PDB entry 7OE1 | electron microscopy, 3.05 A resolution | chains A and G of the 21 polymer chains in the assembly

# Chain A
Molecule: 16S rRNA
Organism: Escherichia coli str. K-12 substr. MG1655
Sequence (1542 nucleotides; row label = number of the first residue in the row):
     1 AAAUUGAAGA GUUUGAUCAU GGCUCAGAUU GAACGCUGGC GGCAGGCCUA ACACAUGCAA
    61 GUCGAACGGU AACAGGAAGA AGCUUGCUUC UUUGCUGACG AGUGGCGGAC GGGUGAGUAA
   121 UGUCUGGGAA ACUGCCUGAU GGAGGGGGAU AACUACUGGA AACGGUAGCU AAUACCGCAU
   181 AACGUCGCAA GACCAAAGAG GGGGACCUUC GGGCCUCUUG CCAUCGGAUG UGCCCAGAUG
   241 GGAUUAGCUA GUAGGUGGGG UAACGGCUCA CCUAGGCGAC GAUCCCUAGC UGGUCUGAGA
   301 GGAUGACCAG CCACACUGGA ACUGAGACAC GGUCCAGACU CCUACGGGAG GCAGCAGUGG
   361 GGAAUAUUGC ACAAUGGGCG CAAGCCUGAU GCAGCCAUGC CGCGUGUAUG AAGAAGGCCU
   421 UCGGGUUGUA AAGUACUUUC AGCGGGGAGG AAGGGAGUAA AGUUAAUACC UUUGCUCAUU
   481 GACGUUACCC GCAGAAGAAG CACCGGCUAA CUCCGUGCCA GCAGCCGCGG UAAUACGGAG
   541 GGUGCAAGCG UUAAUCGGAA UUACUGGGCG UAAAGCGCAC GCAGGCGGUU UGUUAAGUCA
   601 GAUGUGAAAU CCCCGGGCUC AACCUGGGAA CUGCAUCUGA UACUGGCAAG CUUGAGUCUC
   661 GUAGAGGGGG GUAGAAUUCC AGGUGUAGCG GUGAAAUGCG UAGAGAUCUG GAGGAAUACC
   721 GGUGGCGAAG GCGGCCCCCU GGACGAAGAC UGACGCUCAG GUGCGAAAGC GUGGGGAGCA
   781 AACAGGAUUA GAUACCCUGG UAGUCCACGC CGUAAACGAU GUCGACUUGG AGGUUGUGCC
   841 CUUGAGGCGU GGCUUCCGGA GCUAACGCGU UAAGUCGACC GCCUGGGGAG UACGGCCGCA
   901 AGGUUAAAAC UCAAAUGAAU UGACGGGGGC CCGCACAAGC GGUGGAGCAU GUGGUUUAAU
   961 UCGAUGCAAC GCGAAGAACC UUACCUGGUC UUGACAUCCA CGGAAGUUUU CAGAGAUGAG
  1021 AAUGUGCCUU CGGGAACCGU GAGACAGGUG CUGCAUGGCU GUCGUCAGCU CGUGUUGUGA
  1081 AAUGUUGGGU UAAGUCCCGC AACGAGCGCA ACCCUUAUCC UUUGUUGCCA GCGGUCCGGC
  1141 CGGGAACUCA AAGGAGACUG CCAGUGAUAA ACUGGAGGAA GGUGGGGAUG ACGUCAAGUC
  1201 AUCAUGGCCC UUACGACCAG GGCUACACAC GUGCUACAAU GGCGCAUACA AAGAGAAGCG
  1261 ACCUCGCGAG AGCAAGCGGA CCUCAUAAAG UGCGUCGUAG UCCGGAUUGG AGUCUGCAAC
  1321 UCGACUCCAU GAAGUCGGAA UCGCUAGUAA UCGUGGAUCA GAAUGCCACG GUGAAUACGU
  1381 UCCCGGGCCU UGUACACACC GCCCGUCACA CCAUGGGAGU GGGUUGCAAA AGAAGUAGGU
  1441 AGCUUAACCU UCGGGAGGGC GCUUACCACU UUGUGAUUCA UGACUGGGGU GAAGUCGUAA
  1501 CAAGGUAACC GUAGGGGAAC CUGCGGUUGG AUCACCUCCU UA
Unresolved in the structure: 1-4, 1535-1542

# Chain G
Molecule: 30S ribosomal protein S7
Organism: Escherichia coli str. K-12 substr. MG1655
Reference sequence: C4ZUJ6 (RS7_ECOBW); residues 1-178 here correspond to UniProt positions 2-179 (UniProt number = residue number + 1)
Sequence (178 residues; row label = number of the first residue in the row):
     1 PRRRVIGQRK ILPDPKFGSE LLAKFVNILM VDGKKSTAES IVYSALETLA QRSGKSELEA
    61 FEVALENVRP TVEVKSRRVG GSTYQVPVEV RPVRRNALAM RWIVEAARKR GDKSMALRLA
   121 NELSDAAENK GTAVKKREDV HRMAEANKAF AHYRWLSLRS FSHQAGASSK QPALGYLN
Unresolved in the structure: 1, 152-178

# Interface between chain A and chain G
Pairs across the interface (91; chain A residue first):
  C931(A) with Arg3(G), salt bridge to the phosphate
  C932(A) with Arg2(G), hydrogen bond to the phosphate; Arg3(G), salt bridge to the phosphate
  G933(A) with Arg2(G), salt bridge to the phosphate
  A935(A) with Arg2(G), base contact
  A937(A) with Lys75(G), sugar contact; Ser76(G), sugar contact; Arg94(G), base contact
  A938(A) with Glu73(G), phosphate contact; Val74(G), phosphate contact; Arg94(G), hydrogen bond to the sugar; Arg101(G), hydrogen bond to the sugar
  G939(A) with Glu73(G), phosphate contact; Arg101(G), hydrogen bond to the sugar
  G941(A) with Val31(G), phosphate contact
  U1091(A) with Arg4(G), salt bridge to the phosphate
  A1238(A) with Lys109(G), salt bridge to the phosphate
  A1239(A) with Arg108(G), phosphate contact; Lys109(G), phosphate contact; Lys113(G), hydrogen bond to the sugar; Ser114(G), sugar contact; Met115(G), phosphate contact; Arg118(G), salt bridge to the phosphate
  U1240(A) with Leu29(G), base contact; Lys34(G), hydrogen bond to the base; Thr37(G), phosphate contact; Ile41(G), sugar contact; Ser114(G), phosphate contact; Met115(G), hydrogen bond to the phosphate; Ala116(G), hydrogen bond to the phosphate
  G1241(A) with Thr37(G), phosphate contact
  G1290(A) with Ser36(G), hydrogen bond to the sugar; Thr37(G), hydrogen bond to the phosphate
  U1291(A) with Ser36(G), sugar contact; Thr37(G), phosphate contact; Ser40(G), hydrogen bond to the phosphate
  G1292(A) with Ser40(G), phosphate contact
  G1297(A) with Asp112(G), hydrogen bond to the sugar; Lys113(G), hydrogen bond to the sugar
  U1298(A) with Gly111(G), phosphate contact; Asp112(G), base contact; Lys113(G), base contact; Arg118(G), hydrogen bond to the base
  U1335(A) with Lys109(G), hydrogen bond to the sugar
  C1336(A) with Arg108(G), sugar contact; Lys109(G), base contact
  A1346(A) with Arg9(G), hydrogen bond to the sugar
  A1350(A) with Val31(G), sugar contact; Asp32(G), hydrogen bond to the sugar; Gly33(G), hydrogen bond to the sugar
  U1351(A) with Asp32(G), hydrogen bond to the sugar; Gly33(G), sugar contact
  G1373(A) with Asn27(G), phosphate contact; Met30(G), hydrogen bond to the sugar; Lys35(G), sugar contact
  A1374(A) with Lys24(G), hydrogen bond to the phosphate; Asn27(G), phosphate contact; Ile28(G), sugar contact
  A1375(A) with Gln8(G), phosphate contact; Arg9(G), salt bridge to the phosphate; Ile11(G), phosphate contact; Lys24(G), salt bridge to the phosphate; Ile28(G), sugar contact; Ala97(G), sugar contact; Arg101(G), hydrogen bond to the sugar
  U1376(A) with Gln8(G), hydrogen bond to the phosphate; Val93(G), phosphate contact; Arg94(G), hydrogen bond to the phosphate; Arg101(G), hydrogen bond to the sugar
  A1377(A) with Arg91(G), salt bridge to the phosphate; Val93(G), phosphate contact; Arg94(G), salt bridge to the phosphate
  C1378(A) with Val5(G), phosphate contact; Ile6(G), hydrogen bond to the phosphate; Lys75(G), hydrogen bond to the base; Arg91(G), hydrogen bond to the sugar
  G1379(A) with Arg2(G), hydrogen bond to the base; Arg3(G), phosphate contact; Val5(G), phosphate contact; Arg77(G), sugar contact
  U1380(A) with Arg2(G), hydrogen bond to the sugar; Arg3(G), salt bridge to the phosphate
  U1381(A) with Arg77(G), hydrogen bond to the sugar; Arg78(G), hydrogen bond to the base; Val79(G), hydrogen bond to the base; Gly80(G), hydrogen bond to the sugar; Gly81(G), sugar contact
  C1382(A) with Arg78(G), hydrogen bond to the sugar; Gly80(G), sugar contact; Gly81(G), hydrogen bond to the sugar
  C1383(A) with Arg78(G), hydrogen bond to the sugar
Interface residues without a listed pair, chain A (38 interface residues in all): C940, A1092, A1349, U1372
Interface residues without a listed pair, chain G (48 interface residues in all): Ala38, Val104, Glu105

# Summary
The interface between chain A and chain G involves 38 residues on one side and 48 on the other, with 37
hydrogen bonds and 11 salt bridges. Among the polar pairs are U1240(A)-Lys34(G), U1298(A)-Arg118(G) and
C1378(A)-Lys75(G).
Chain A is 16S rRNA and chain G is 30S ribosomal protein S7, both from Escherichia coli str. K-12 substr.
MG1655; the structure, 30S ribosomal subunit from E. coli, was determined by electron microscopy (same
publication as 7OE0 and 7OI0).
